Entry 8F7Q (electron microscopy, 3.22 A resolution); this record covers chains A and E of the 9 polymer chains in the assembly.

== Chain A ==
Protein: Guanine nucleotide-binding protein G(i) subunit alpha-1
Organism: Homo sapiens
UniProt: P63096 (GNAI1_HUMAN); residues 1-354 here = UniProt positions 1-354
Chain sequence (354 residues; row label = number of the first residue in the row):
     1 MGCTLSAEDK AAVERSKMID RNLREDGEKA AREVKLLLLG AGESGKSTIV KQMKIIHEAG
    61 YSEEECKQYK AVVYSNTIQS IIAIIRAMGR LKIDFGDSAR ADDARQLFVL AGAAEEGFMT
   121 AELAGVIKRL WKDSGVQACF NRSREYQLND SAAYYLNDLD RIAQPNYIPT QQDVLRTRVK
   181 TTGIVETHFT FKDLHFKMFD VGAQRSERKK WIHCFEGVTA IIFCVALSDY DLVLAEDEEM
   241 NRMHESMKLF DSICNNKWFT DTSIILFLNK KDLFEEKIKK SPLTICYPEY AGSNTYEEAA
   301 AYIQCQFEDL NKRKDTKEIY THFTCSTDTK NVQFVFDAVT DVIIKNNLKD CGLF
Disordered / not traced: 1-3, 56-181
Sequence notes: conflict Ala203 (Gly in P63096), Ser326 (Ala in P63096)
UniProt features mapped onto this chain:
  - region: Lys35 to Thr48 (G1 motif), Asp173 to Thr181 (G2 motif), Phe196 to Gly202, Gln204, Arg205 (G3 motif), Ile265 to Asp272 (G4 motif), Thr324, Cys325, Thr327 to Thr329 (G5 motif)
  - binding site (GTP): Glu43 to Thr48, Ser151, Leu175 to Thr181, Asp200 to Gly202, Gln204, Asn269 to Asp272
  - binding site (Mg(2+)): Ser47, Thr181
  - modified residue: Arg178 (ADP-ribosylarginine), Gln204 (Deamidated glutamine), Cys351 (ADP-ribosylcysteine)
  - lipidation: Gly2 (N-myristoyl glycine), Cys3 (S-palmitoyl cysteine)
  - natural variant: Gly40 (G40C: In NEDHISB; G40R: In NEDHISB), Gly45 (G45D: In NEDHISB), Thr48 (T48I: In NEDHISB; T48K: In NEDHISB), Gln52 (Q52P: In NEDHISB), Ser75 (deletion: In NEDHISB; uncertain significance), Gln172 (deletion: In NEDHISB), Asp173 (D173V: In NEDHISB), Glu186 to Phe189 (deletion: In NEDHISB; uncertain significance), Cys224 (C224Y: In NEDHISB), Lys270 (K270N: In NEDHISB; K270R: In NEDHISB), Asp272 (D272G: In NEDHISB), Val332 (V332E: In NEDHISB; uncertain significance)
  - mutagenesis: Gly42 (G42R: Abolishes switch to an activated conformation and dissociation from beta and gamma subunits upon GTP binding. Abolishes interaction with RGS family members), Glu116 (E116L: Enhances interaction (inactive GDP-bound) with RGS14), Gln147 (Q147L: Enhances interaction (inactive GDP-bound) with RGS14), Glu245 (E245L: Enhances interaction (inactive GDP-bound) with RGS14)

== Chain E ==
Protein: scFv16
Organism: synthetic construct
Notes: antibody fragment or engineered binder
Chain sequence (248 residues; numbered 1 to 248; the number before each row is that of its first residue):
     1 MVQLVESGGG LVQPGGSRKL SCSASGFAFS SFGMHWVRQA PEKGLEWVAY ISSGSGTIYY
    61 ADTVKGRFTI SRDDPKNTLF LQMTSLRSED TAMYYCVRSI YYYGSSPFDF WGQGTTLTVS
   121 AGGGGSGGGG SGGGGSADIV MTQATSSVPV TPGESVSISC RSSKSLLHSN GNTYLYWFLQ
   181 RPGQSPQLLI YRMSNLASGV PDRFSGSGSG TAFTLTISRL EAEDVGVYYC MQHLEYPLTF
   241 GAGTKLEL
Disordered / not traced: 1, 122-135
Cystine bridges: Cys160-Cys230

== Interface between chain A and chain E ==
Pairs across the interface (19):
  Thr4(A) with His168(E), hydrogen bond (backbone-side chain)
  Ser6(A) with His168(E); Tyr174(E), hydrogen bond
  Ala7(A) with Tyr236(E), hydrophobic
  Glu8(A) with Tyr101(E); Tyr102(E); Ser105(E); Tyr174(E); Tyr176(E); Arg192(E), salt bridge
  Asp9(A) with Asn170(E), hydrogen bond
  Ala11(A) with Tyr101(E), hydrophobic
  Glu14(A) with Ser52(E), hydrogen bond; Ser53(E); Gly56(E); Thr57(E)
  Arg15(A) with Ser31(E); Ile100(E); Tyr101(E)
Also at the interface, not in a pair above, chain A (11 interface residues in all): Leu5, Lys10, Ala12
Also at the interface, not in a pair above, chain E (17 interface residues in all): Tyr59, Leu234

== In short ==
11 residues of chain A and 17 residues of chain E are in contact, with 4 hydrogen bonds and 1 salt bridge.
Polar contacts include Glu8(A)-Arg192(E), Thr4(A)-His168(E) and Ser6(A)-Tyr174(E).
Here chain A is Guanine nucleotide-binding protein G(i) subunit alpha-1 (Homo sapiens) and chain E is scFv16
(synthetic construct). Entry 8F7Q (Gi bound mu-opioid receptor in complex with beta-endorphin) was determined
by electron microscopy, deposited together with 8F7R, 8F7S, 8F7W and 8F7X.
